Entry 8WLQ (electron microscopy, 3.80 A resolution); this record covers chains ZT and ZY of the 96 polymer chains in the assembly.

== Chain ZT (and ZY) ==
Protein: Flagellar hook protein FlgE
From: Salmonella enterica subsp. enterica serovar Typhimurium str. LT2
Notes: chain ZY of this document is another copy of the same molecule, construct and numbering; everything in this record applies to it too
UniProt: P0A1J1 (FLGE_SALTY); numbering as in UniProt (aligned over 1-403)
Amino-acid sequence (403 residues; row label = number of the first residue in the row):
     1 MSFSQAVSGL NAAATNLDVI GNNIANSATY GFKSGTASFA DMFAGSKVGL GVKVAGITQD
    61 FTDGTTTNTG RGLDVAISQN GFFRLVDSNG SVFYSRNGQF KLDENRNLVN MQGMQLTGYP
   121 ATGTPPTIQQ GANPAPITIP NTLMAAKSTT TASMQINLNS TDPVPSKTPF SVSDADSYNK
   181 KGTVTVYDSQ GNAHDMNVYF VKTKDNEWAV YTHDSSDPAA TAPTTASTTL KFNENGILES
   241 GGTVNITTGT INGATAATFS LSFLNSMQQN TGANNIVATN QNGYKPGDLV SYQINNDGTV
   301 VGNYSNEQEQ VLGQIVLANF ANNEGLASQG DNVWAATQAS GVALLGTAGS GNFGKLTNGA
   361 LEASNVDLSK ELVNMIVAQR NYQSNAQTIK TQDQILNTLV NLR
Not modelled in the structure: 1, 403

== How chain ZT and chain ZY interact ==
Contacting residue pairs - 72 pairs, chain ZT then chain ZY:
  Leu-10(ZT) / Leu-399(ZY)  hydrophobic
  Leu-17(ZT) / Thr-391(ZY)
  Leu-17(ZT) / Ile-395(ZY)  hydrophobic
  Asp-18(ZT) / Ser-2(ZY)  hydrogen bond (side chain-backbone)
  Asp-18(ZT) / Gln-5(ZY)
  Gly-21(ZT) / Thr-388(ZY)
  Asn-22(ZT) / Gln-5(ZY)  hydrogen bond (backbone-side chain)
  Asn-22(ZT) / Val-48(ZY)
  Asn-22(ZT) / Gly-49(ZY)  hydrogen bond (side chain-backbone)
  Asn-22(ZT) / Gly-51(ZY)
  Ile-24(ZT) / Ser-384(ZY)
  Ile-24(ZT) / Asn-385(ZY)
  Ile-24(ZT) / Thr-388(ZY)
  Ala-25(ZT) / Gln-5(ZY)
  Ala-25(ZT) / Gly-9(ZY)
  Ala-25(ZT) / Val-52(ZY)
  Ala-25(ZT) / Asn-385(ZY)
  Asn-26(ZT) / Asp-41(ZY)
  Asn-26(ZT) / Gly-51(ZY)
  Asn-26(ZT) / Val-52(ZY)
  Ser-27(ZT) / Asn-381(ZY)  hydrogen bond
  Ala-28(ZT) / Phe-39(ZY)
  Thr-29(ZT) / Phe-39(ZY)
  Thr-29(ZT) / Ala-40(ZY)
  Thr-29(ZT) / Val-52(ZY)
  Phe-32(ZT) / Asp-41(ZY)
  Ile-57(ZT) / Lys-47(ZY)
  Ile-57(ZT) / Val-48(ZY)  hydrophobic
  Arg-71(ZT) / Thr-58(ZY)  hydrogen bond
  Gln-99(ZT) / Ser-38(ZY)  hydrogen bond
  Gln-99(ZT) / Thr-58(ZY)
  Lys-101(ZT) / Glu-324(ZY)
  Leu-102(ZT) / Ala-321(ZY)
  Leu-102(ZT) / Asn-322(ZY)  hydrogen bond (backbone-side chain)
  Asp-103(ZT) / Ala-321(ZY)
  Asp-103(ZT) / Asn-322(ZY)
  Glu-104(ZT) / Ala-321(ZY)
  Glu-104(ZT) / Gln-338(ZY)
  Glu-104(ZT) / Ala-339(ZY)  hydrogen bond (backbone-backbone)
  Glu-104(ZT) / Gly-341(ZY)
  Arg-106(ZT) / Ala-321(ZY)
  Met-111(ZT) / Ala-55(ZY)  hydrophobic
  Met-111(ZT) / Thr-58(ZY)
  Gln-112(ZT) / Ala-40(ZY)
  Gln-112(ZT) / Ala-55(ZY)
  Asn-141(ZT) / Leu-344(ZY)
  Leu-289(ZT) / Asn-352(ZY)
  Val-290(ZT) / Asn-352(ZY)
  Ser-328(ZT) / Phe-43(ZY)
  Gln-329(ZT) / Phe-43(ZY)
  Gly-330(ZT) / Asp-41(ZY)
  Gly-330(ZT) / Phe-43(ZY)
  Asp-331(ZT) / Ala-40(ZY)
  Asp-331(ZT) / Asp-41(ZY)  hydrogen bond (backbone-backbone)
  Asn-332(ZT) / Phe-39(ZY)  hydrogen bond (side chain-backbone)
  Asn-332(ZT) / Ala-40(ZY)
  Asn-332(ZT) / Asp-41(ZY)  hydrogen bond (backbone-side chain)
  Leu-368(ZT) / Asn-381(ZY)
  Leu-368(ZT) / Ser-384(ZY)
  Leu-372(ZT) / Ser-384(ZY)
  Met-375(ZT) / Gln-387(ZY)
  Met-375(ZT) / Thr-388(ZY)  hydrogen bond
  Met-375(ZT) / Thr-391(ZY)  hydrogen bond
  Gln-379(ZT) / Thr-391(ZY)  hydrogen bond
  Gln-379(ZT) / Gln-394(ZY)  hydrogen bond
  Tyr-382(ZT) / Ile-395(ZY)  hydrophobic
  Tyr-382(ZT) / Leu-399(ZY)
  Gln-383(ZT) / Thr-398(ZY)
  Ala-386(ZT) / Thr-398(ZY)
  Ala-386(ZT) / Leu-402(ZY)
  Ile-389(ZT) / Leu-402(ZY)  hydrophobic
  Lys-390(ZT) / Leu-402(ZY)
Also at the interface, not in a pair above, chain ZT (41 interface residues in all): Val-19, Asp-288
Also at the interface, not in a pair above, chain ZY (41 interface residues in all): Met-42, Leu-50, Lys-53, Ser-340, Gly-351, Arg-380, Gln-392

== In short ==
Chain ZT and chain ZY each contribute 41 residues to their interface; the contacts include 15 hydrogen bonds.
Polar pairs include Asp-18(ZT)/Ser-2(ZY), Asn-22(ZT)/Gln-5(ZY) and Asn-22(ZT)/Gly-49(ZY).
Chain ZT and chain ZY are both Flagellar hook protein FlgE (Salmonella enterica subsp. enterica serovar
Typhimurium str. LT2); the structure, Cryo-EM structure of the whole rod-export apparatus with hook within the
flagellar motor-hook complex in the ..., was determined by electron microscopy together with 8WHT, 8WIW, 8WK3,
8WK4, 8WKI, 8WKK and 11 further entries from the same study.
